3ZE5 - chains B and C of the 3 polymer chains in the assembly; structure by X-ray diffraction, 3.10 A resolution.

== Chain B (and C) ==
Name: Diacylglycerol kinase
From: Escherichia coli K-12
Notes: EC 2.7.1.107; chain C of this document is another copy of the same molecule, construct and numbering; everything in this record applies to it too
Reference sequence: P0ABN1 (KDGL_ECOLI); residues 1-121 here correspond to UniProt positions 2-122 (UniProt number = residue number + 1)
Amino-acid sequence (130 residues; row label = number of the first residue in the row; numbers below 1 keep their minus sign (Gly-8 is residue -8)):
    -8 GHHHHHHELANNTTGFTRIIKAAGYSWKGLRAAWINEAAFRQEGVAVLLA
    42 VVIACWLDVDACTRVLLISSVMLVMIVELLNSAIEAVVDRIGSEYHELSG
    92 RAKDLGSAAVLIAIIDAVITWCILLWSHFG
Unresolved in the structure: -8 to 5 (chain C: -8 to 15, 120-121)
Sequence notes: expression tag (-8 to 0); engineered mutation Cys53 (Ile54 in P0ABN1), Leu70 (Ile71 in P0ABN1), Leu96 (Met97 in P0ABN1), Asp107 (Val108 in P0ABN1)
Curated features (UniProtKB/Swiss-Prot):
  - active site: Glu69 (Proton acceptor)
  - binding site (ATP): Arg9, Tyr16, Glu28, Glu76, Glu85 to His87, Lys94, Asp95
  - binding site (substrate): Arg9, Ala13 to Trp18, Arg22 to Trp25, Ala30 to Glu34, Trp47 to Val50, Arg55, Glu69, Ser98, Trp112 to Trp117
  - binding site (a divalent metal cation): Glu28, Glu76
What the authors report for this chain:
  - catalytic residues: Ala14, Glu69, Asn72, Lys94

== Interface between chain B and chain C ==
Pairs across the interface (56):
  Ala13(B) - Ser98(C)  hydrogen bond (backbone-side chain)
  Tyr16(B) - Asp95(C)
  Tyr16(B) - Ser98(C)
  Ser17(B) - Ser98(C)  hydrogen bond (side chain-backbone)
  Ser17(B) - Ala99(C)
  Ser17(B) - Leu102(C)
  Lys19(B) - Asp95(C)  salt bridge
  Gly20(B) - Asp95(C)
  Gly20(B) - Leu96(C)
  Gly20(B) - Ala99(C)
  Leu21(B) - Ala99(C)
  Leu21(B) - Leu102(C)  hydrophobic
  Ala24(B) - Leu96(C)  hydrophobic
  Asn27(B) - Arg92(C)  hydrogen bond
  Ala52(B) - Ile114(C)
  Ala52(B) - Leu115(C)  hydrophobic
  Ala52(B) - Ser118(C)
  Cys53(B) - Asp51(C)
  Cys53(B) - Cys53(C)  hydrophobic
  Cys53(B) - Thr54(C)  hydrogen bond
  Cys53(B) - Leu57(C)
  Cys53(B) - Leu115(C)
  Val56(B) - Leu57(C)  hydrophobic
  Val56(B) - Thr111(C)
  Val56(B) - Ile114(C)  hydrophobic
  Val56(B) - Leu115(C)  hydrophobic
  Leu57(B) - Leu57(C)  hydrophobic
  Ile59(B) - Ile114(C)  hydrophobic
  Ser60(B) - Asp107(C)
  Met63(B) - Ile103(C)  hydrophobic
  Met63(B) - Asp107(C)
  Ile67(B) - Leu64(C)  hydrophobic
  Ile67(B) - Val68(C)  hydrophobic
  Ile67(B) - Ala100(C)
  Ile67(B) - Ile103(C)  hydrophobic
  Ile67(B) - Ala104(C)  hydrophobic
  Leu70(B) - Ala99(C)
  Leu70(B) - Ala100(C)
  Leu70(B) - Ile103(C)  hydrophobic
  Leu71(B) - Leu71(C)  hydrophobic
  Leu71(B) - Ala100(C)  hydrophobic
  Ser73(B) - Leu96(C)
  Ala74(B) - Ile75(C)  hydrophobic
  Ala74(B) - Ala93(C)
  Ala74(B) - Leu96(C)
  Ala77(B) - Leu89(C)
  Ala77(B) - Ala93(C)  hydrophobic
  Val78(B) - Val78(C)  hydrophobic
  Val78(B) - Val79(C)  hydrophobic
  Val78(B) - Ile82(C)  hydrophobic
  Val78(B) - Ala93(C)  hydrophobic
  Asp80(B) - Leu89(C)
  Arg81(B) - His87(C)
  Arg81(B) - Leu89(C)
  Ile82(B) - Ile82(C)  hydrophobic
  Glu85(B) - Ile82(C)
Also at the interface, not in a pair above, chain B (28 interface residues in all): Arg55, Met66
Also at the interface, not in a pair above, chain C (32 interface residues in all): Ser90, Gly97, Ile106, Ile110
Interface features reported in the paper:
  - interface residues, chain C: Asp95(C)

== In short ==
The interface between chain B and chain C involves 28 residues on one side and 32 on the other, with 4
hydrogen bonds and 1 salt bridge. Polar pairs include Lys19(B)-Asp95(C), Ala13(B)-Ser98(C) and
Ser17(B)-Ser98(C). From the paper: catalytic residues Ala14(B), Glu69(B) and Asn72(B) among others; the
interface residue Asp95(C).
Both chains are Diacylglycerol kinase (Escherichia coli K-12). Entry 3ZE5 (Crystal structure of the integral
membrane diacylglycerol kinase - delta4) was determined by X-ray diffraction (same publication as 3ZE3 and
3ZE4).
